PDB entry 6M6A | electron microscopy, 5.00 A resolution (low resolution: residue-level contacts below are approximate; hydrogen-bond / salt-bridge calls are withheld) | chains B and C of the 8 polymer chains in the assembly

[Chain B]
Name: DNA-directed RNA polymerase subunit alpha
Organism: Thermus thermophilus (strain HB8 / ATCC 27634 / DSM 579)
Notes: EC 2.7.7.6
Reference sequence: Q5SHR6 (RPOA_THET8); residues 1-315 here = UniProt positions 1-315
Amino-acid sequence (315 residues; numbered 1 to 315; the number before each row is that of its first residue):
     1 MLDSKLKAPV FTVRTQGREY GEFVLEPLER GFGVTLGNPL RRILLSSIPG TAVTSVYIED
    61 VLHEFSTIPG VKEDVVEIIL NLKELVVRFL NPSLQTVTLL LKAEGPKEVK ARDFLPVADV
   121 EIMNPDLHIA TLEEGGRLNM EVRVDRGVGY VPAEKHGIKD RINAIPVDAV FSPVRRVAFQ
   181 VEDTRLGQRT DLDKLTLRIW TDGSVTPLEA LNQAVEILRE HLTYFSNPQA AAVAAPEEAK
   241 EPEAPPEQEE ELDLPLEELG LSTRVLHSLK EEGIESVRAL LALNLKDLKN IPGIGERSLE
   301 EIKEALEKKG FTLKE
Not modelled in the structure: 1-6, 229-315

[Chain C]
Name: DNA-directed RNA polymerase subunit beta
Organism: Thermus thermophilus (strain HB8 / ATCC 27634 / DSM 579)
Notes: EC 2.7.7.6
Reference sequence: Q8RQE9 (RPOB_THET8); residues 1-1119 here = UniProt positions 1-1119
Amino-acid sequence (1119 residues; numbered 1 to 1119; the number before each row is that of its first residue):
     1 MEIKRFGRIR EVIPLPPLTE IQVESYRRAL QADVPPEKRE NVGIQAAFRE TFPIEEEDKG
    61 KGGLVLDFLE YRLGEPPFPQ DECREKDLTY QAPLYARLQL IHKDTGLIKE DEVFLGHIPL
   121 MTEDGSFIIN GADRVIVSQI HRSPGVYFTP DPARPGRYIA SIIPLPKRGP WIDLEVEPNG
   181 VVSMKVNKRK FPLVLLLRVL GYDQETLARE LGAYGELVQG LMDESVFAMR PEEALIRLFT
   241 LLRPGDPPKR DKAVAYVYGL IADPRRYDLG EAGRYKAEEK LGIRLSGRTL ARFEDGEFKD
   301 EVFLPTLRYL FALTAGVPGH EVDDIDHLGN RRIRTVGELM TDQFRVGLAR LARGVRERML
   361 MGSEDSLTPA KLVNSRPLEA AIREFFSRSQ LSQFKDETNP LSSLRHKRRI SALGPGGLTR
   421 ERAGFDVRDV HRTHYGRICP VETPEGANIG LITSLAAYAR VDELGFIRTP YRRVVGGVVT
   481 DEVVYMTATE EDRYTIAQAN TPLEGNRIAA ERVVARRKGE PVIVSPEEVE FMDVSPKQVF
   541 SVNTNLIPFL EHDDANRALM GSNMQTQAVP LIRAQAPVVM TGLEERVVRD SLAALYAEED
   601 GEVAKVDGNR IVVRYEDGRL VEYPLRRFYR SNQGTALDQR PRVVVGQRVR KGDLLADGPA
   661 SENGFLALGQ NVLVAIMPFD GYNFEDAIVI SEELLKRDFY TSIHIERYEI EARDTKLGPE
   721 RITRDIPHLS EAALRDLDEE GVVRIGAEVK PGDILVGRTS FKGESEPTPE ERLLRSIFGE
   781 KARDVKDTSL RVPPGEGGIV VRTVRLRRGD PGVELKPGVR EVVRVYVAQK RKLQVGDKLA
   841 NRHGNKGVVA KILPVEDMPH LPDGTPVDVI LNPLGVPSRM NLGQILETHL GLAGYFLGQR
   901 YISPIFDGAK EPEIKELLAQ AFEVYFGKRK GEGFGVDKRE VEVLRRAEKL GLVTPGKTPE
   961 EQLKELFLQG KVVLYDGRTG EPIEGPIVVG QMFIMKLYHM VEDKMHARST GPYSLITQQP
  1021 LGGKAQFGGQ RFGEMEVWAL EAYGAAHTLQ EMLTLKSDDI EGRNAAYEAI IKGEDVPEPS
  1081 VPESFRVLVK ELQALALDVQ TLDEKDNPVD IFEGLASKR
Not modelled in the structure: 57-63, 1119

[How chain B and chain C interact]
Contacting residue pairs - 4 pairs, chain B then chain C:
  Arg30(B) - Pro854(C)
  Val34(B) - Arg978(C)
  Asn38(B) - Arg978(C)
  Asn38(B) - Thr979(C)
Other interface residues (no listed pair), chain B (5 interface residues in all): Gly31, Arg42
Other interface residues (no listed pair), chain C (5 interface residues in all): Glu856, Glu981

[Overview]
Chain B and chain C each contribute 5 residues to their interface.
Here chain B is DNA-directed RNA polymerase subunit alpha and chain C is DNA-directed RNA polymerase subunit
beta, both from Thermus thermophilus (strain HB8 / ATCC 27634 / DSM 579). Entry 6M6A (Cryo-EM structure of
Thermus thermophilus Mfd in complex with RNA polymerase) was determined by electron microscopy, deposited
together with 6M6B and 6M6C.
